Entry 4BQC (X-ray diffraction, 3.20 A resolution); this record covers chain A.

== Chain A ==
Name: Neogenin
Organism: Mus musculus
Notes: fragment: fn-type iii domains 5 and 6, residues 883-1133
UniProtKB: P97798 (NEO1_MOUSE); residues 883-1133 here = UniProt positions 883-1133
Sequence (264 residues; numbered 880 to 1143; the number before each row is that of its first residue):
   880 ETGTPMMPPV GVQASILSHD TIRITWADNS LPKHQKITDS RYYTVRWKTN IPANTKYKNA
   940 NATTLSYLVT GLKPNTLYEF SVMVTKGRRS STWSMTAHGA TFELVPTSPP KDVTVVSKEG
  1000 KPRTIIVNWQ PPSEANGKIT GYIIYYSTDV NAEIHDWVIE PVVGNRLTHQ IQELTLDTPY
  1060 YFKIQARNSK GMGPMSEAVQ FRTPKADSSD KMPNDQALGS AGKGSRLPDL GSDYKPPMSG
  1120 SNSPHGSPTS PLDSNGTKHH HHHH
Not modelled in the structure: 880, 911-916, 1084-1143
Sequence notes: expression tag (880-882, 1134-1143)
Covalently attached groups: N-acetylglucosamine (NAG) linked to Asn940
Ion coordination: Na+: Glu982, Lys1017, Ser1068
Swiss-Prot annotation at these positions:
  - glycosylation: Asn940 (N-linked (GlcNAc...) asparagine)

== In short ==
N-acetylglucosamine is covalently linked to Asn940. The Na+ site is built by Glu982, Lys1017 and Ser1068.
Chain A is Neogenin (Mus musculus); the structure, Crystal structure of the FN5 and FN6 domains of NEO1 bound
to SOS, was determined by X-ray diffraction together with 4BQ6, 4BQ7, 4BQ8, 4BQ9 and 4BQB from the same study.
